Entry 5NO1 (X-ray diffraction, 2.60 A resolution); this record covers chains A and C of the 4 polymer chains in the assembly.

Chain A:
Protein: Integrase
From: Human spumaretrovirus
Notes: EC 2.7.7.49, 2.7.7.7, 3.1.26.4, 3.4.23.-, 2.7.7.-, 3.1.-.-
UniProt: P14350 (POL_FOAMV); residues 3-392 here correspond to UniProt positions 754-1143 (UniProt number = residue number + 751)
Amino-acid sequence (395 residues; each row starts with the number of its first residue; numbers below 1 keep their minus sign (Gly-2 is residue -2)):
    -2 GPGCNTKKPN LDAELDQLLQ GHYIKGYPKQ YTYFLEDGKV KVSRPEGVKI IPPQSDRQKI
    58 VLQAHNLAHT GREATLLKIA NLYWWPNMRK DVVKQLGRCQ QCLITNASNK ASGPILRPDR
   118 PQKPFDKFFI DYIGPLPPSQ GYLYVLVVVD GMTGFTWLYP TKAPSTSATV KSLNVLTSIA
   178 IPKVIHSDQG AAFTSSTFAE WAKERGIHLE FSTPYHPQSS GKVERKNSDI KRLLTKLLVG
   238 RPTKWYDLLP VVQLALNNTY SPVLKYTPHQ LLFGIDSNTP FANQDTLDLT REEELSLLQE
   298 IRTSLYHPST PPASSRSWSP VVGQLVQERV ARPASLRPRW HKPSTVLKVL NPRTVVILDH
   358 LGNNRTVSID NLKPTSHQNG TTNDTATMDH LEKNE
Not modelled in the structure: -2 to 8, 376-392
Construct notes: expression tag (-2 to 2); variant Ser217 (Gly968 in P14350), Gly218 (Ser969 in P14350)
Bound ions: Zn2+: His62, His66, Cys96, Cys99; Mg2+ site 1: Asp128, Glu221 (together with magnesium); Mg2+ site 2: Asp128, Asp185 (together with magnesium)
Small-molecule neighbours:
  - hexane-1,6-diol (HEZ): Gln186, Tyr212, Val327, Ala328, His338, Arg362
  - magnesium: Asp128, Tyr129, Asp185, Gly187, Tyr212, Pro214, Gln215, Glu221, Asn224
  - magnesium (XZ4; methyl 2-[[3-[[2,4-bis(fluoranyl)phenyl]methylcarbamoyl]-7-methoxy-1-oxidanyl-2-oxidanylidene-1,8-naphthyridin-4-yl]amino]ethanoate): Asp128, Tyr129, Asp185, Gly187, Tyr212, Pro214, Gln215, Glu221
Curated features (UniProtKB/Swiss-Prot):
  - binding site (Mg(2+)): Asp123, Asp185
Reported in the primary citation:
  - binding site for magnesium: Gly187

Chain C:
Molecule: 19-nt DNA strand
Sequence (19 nucleotides; each row starts with the number of its first residue):
     1 ATTGTCATGG AATTTCGCA
Bound ions: Mg2+: DA19 (shared with 2 residues of chain B)

Chain A / chain C interface:
Pairs across the interface - 44 pairs, chain A then chain C:
  Ile112(A) with DG4(C), phosphate contact; DT5(C), base contact
  Leu113(A) with DT3(C), base contact; DG4(C), hydrogen bond to the phosphate
  Arg114(A) with DG4(C), sugar contact; DT5(C), salt bridge to the phosphate
  Pro115(A) with DT3(C), base contact; DG4(C), phosphate contact; DT5(C), phosphate contact
  Lys124(A) with DT3(C), base contact
  His183(A) with DT3(C), salt bridge to the phosphate
  Glu207(A) with DT2(C), phosphate contact; DT3(C), base contact
  Phe208(A) with DT2(C), phosphate contact; DT3(C), phosphate contact
  Ser209(A) with DT3(C), phosphate contact
  Thr210(A) with DT2(C), phosphate contact; DT3(C), hydrogen bond to the phosphate
  His213(A) with DG4(C), salt bridge to the phosphate
  Gln215(A) with DG4(C), sugar contact
  Ser216(A) with DT3(C), hydrogen bond to the phosphate
  Gly218(A) with DG4(C), hydrogen bond to the base; DT5(C), sugar contact
  Lys219(A) with DT5(C), sugar contact; DC6(C), salt bridge to the phosphate
  Arg222(A) with DG4(C), base contact; DT5(C), hydrogen bond to the base; DC6(C), hydrogen bond to the base; DA7(C), hydrogen bond to the sugar
  Asp226(A) with DA7(C), sugar contact
  Arg229(A) with DA7(C), hydrogen bond to the phosphate; DT8(C), salt bridge to the phosphate
  Ser258(A) with DA7(C), hydrogen bond to the phosphate
  Pro259(A) with DA7(C), phosphate contact; DT8(C), base contact
  Lys345(A) with DA1(C), base contact
  Leu347(A) with DA1(C), base contact; DT2(C), sugar contact
  Asn348(A) with DT2(C), hydrogen bond to the base; DT3(C), hydrogen bond to the sugar
  Arg350(A) with DG4(C), salt bridge to the phosphate
  Thr351(A) with DT3(C), sugar contact
  Val353(A) with DA1(C), base contact
  Thr363(A) with DA1(C), base contact
Also at the interface, not in a pair above, chain A (33 interface residues in all): Arg117, His205, Glu221, Lys233, Val260, Ser365

Overview:
Chain A and chain C form an interface of 33 and 8 residues respectively, with 11 hydrogen bonds and 6 salt
bridges. Among the polar pairs are Gly218(A)-DG4(C), Arg222(A)-DT5(C) and Arg222(A)-DC6(C). Ligands of chain
A: magnesium and hexane-1,6-diol. The paper reports a binding site for magnesium at Gly187(A).
Chain A is Integrase (Human spumaretrovirus) and chain C is a 19-nt DNA strand; the structure, Crystal
structure of the Prototype Foamy Virus (PFV) intasome in complex with magnesium and the INSTI ..., was
determined by X-ray diffraction together with 5MMA and 5MMB from the same study.
